5JQ7 - chains A and B; structure by X-ray diffraction, 2.69 A resolution.

[Chain A]
Name: Envelope glycoprotein 1
From: Ebola virus - Mayinga, Zaire, 1976
UniProt: Q05320 (VGP_EBOZM); the construct has insertions or renumbered stretches relative to UniProt, so the offset changes along the chain: 32-311 = UniProt 32-311; 433-470 = UniProt 464-501
Amino-acid sequence (330 residues; each row starts with the number of its first residue; note: 120 numbers in that range are skipped by the numbering (no residue carries them; nothing is unmodelled there); X marks 7 residues of unknown identity (built as UNK)):
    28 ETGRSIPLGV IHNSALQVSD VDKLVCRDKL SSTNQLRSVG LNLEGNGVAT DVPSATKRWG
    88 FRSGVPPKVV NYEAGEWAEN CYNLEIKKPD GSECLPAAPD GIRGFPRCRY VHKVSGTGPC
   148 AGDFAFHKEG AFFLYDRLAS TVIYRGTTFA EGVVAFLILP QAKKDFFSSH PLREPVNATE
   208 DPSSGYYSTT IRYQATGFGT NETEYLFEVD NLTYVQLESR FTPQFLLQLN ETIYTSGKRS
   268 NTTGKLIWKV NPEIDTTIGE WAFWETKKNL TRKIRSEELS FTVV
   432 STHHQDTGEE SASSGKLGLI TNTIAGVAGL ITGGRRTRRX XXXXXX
Not modelled in the structure: 28-29, 191-210, 284-286, 294-302, 432-470
Disulfide bonds: Cys-108/Cys-135, Cys-121/Cys-147
Glycans and other covalent adducts: N-acetylglucosamine (NAG) linked to Asn-228, Asn-238, Asn-257, Asn-268
Construct notes: expression tag (28-31); engineered mutation Ala-42 (Thr in Q05320)
Ligand contacts: Toremifene (T0R): Arg-64, Val-66, Gly-67, Leu-68, Glu-100, Ala-101, Gly-102, Leu-184, Leu-186
Curated features (UniProtKB/Swiss-Prot):
  - site: Leu-57 (Involved in receptor recognition and/or post-binding events), Leu-63 (Involved in receptor recognition and/or post-binding events), Arg-64 (Involved in receptor recognition and/or post-binding events), Phe-88 (Involved in receptor recognition and/or post-binding events), Lys-95 (Involved in receptor recognition and/or post-binding events), Ile-170 (Involved in receptor recognition and/or post-binding events), Arg-470 (Cleavage)
  - glycosylation (N-linked (GlcNAc...) asparagine): Asn-40, Asn-204, Asn-228, Asn-238, Asn-257, Asn-268, Asn-296
Reported in the primary citation:
  - binding site for Toremifene: Arg-64, Val-66, Leu-68, Glu-100, Ala-101, Leu-184, Leu-186

[Chain B]
Name: Envelope glycoprotein 2
From: Ebola virus - Mayinga, Zaire, 1976
UniProt: Q05320 (VGP_EBOZM); numbering as in UniProt (aligned over 502-632)
Amino-acid sequence (168 residues; each row starts with the number of its first residue):
   502 EAIVNAQPKC NPNLHYWTTQ DEGAAIGLAW IPYFGPAAEG IYIEGLMHNQ DGLICGLRQL
   562 ANETTQALQL FLRATTELRT FSILNRKAID FLLQRWGGTC HILGPDCCIE PHDWTKNITD
   622 KIDQIIHDFV DGSGYIPEAP RDGQAYVRKD GEWVLLSTFL GTHHHHHH
Not modelled in the structure: 633-669
Disulfide bonds: Cys-511/Cys-556, Cys-601/Cys-608
Glycans and other covalent adducts: N-acetylglucosamine (NAG) linked to Asn-563
Construct notes: expression tag (633-669)
Ligand contacts: Toremifene (T0R): Leu-515, Tyr-517, Thr-519, Thr-520, Gln-521, Asp-522, Met-548, Leu-554, Leu-558
Curated features (UniProtKB/Swiss-Prot):
  - region: Gly-524 to Ala-539 (Fusion peptide)
  - glycosylation (N-linked (GlcNAc...) asparagine): Asn-563, Asn-618
  - mutagenesis: Cys-511 (C511G: Induces GP1 secretion. Complete loss of virus capability to enter into host cell), Gly-528 (G528R: Reduced infectivity), Leu-529 (L529A/R: Reduced infectivity), Ile-532 (I532A: Reduced infectivity; I532R: Almost complete loss of infectivity. No effect on transport of GP to the cell surface and incorporation onto virions), Phe-535 (F535A: Reduced infectivity; F535R: Almost complete loss of infectivity. No effect on transport of GP to the cell surface and incorporation onto virions), Gly-536 (G536A: Almost complete loss of infectivity. No effect on transport of GP to the cell surface and incorporation onto virions), Pro-537 (P537R: Almost complete loss of infectivity. No effect on transport of GP to the cell surface and incorporation onto virions), Cys-556 (C556S: Induces GP1 secretion. Complete loss of virus capability to enter into host cell), Asn-563 (N563D: Reduced levels of expression of GP, GP1 and GP2. 20% loss of virus capability to enter into host cell), Cys-601 (C601S: Induces GP1 secretion. Complete loss of virus capability to enter into host cell), Cys-608 (C608G: Induces GP1 secretion. Complete loss of virus capability to enter into host cell), Cys-609 (C609G: Induces GP1 secretion. Complete loss of virus capability to enter into host cell), 2 further mutagenesis entries in UniProt
Reported in the primary citation:
  - binding site for Toremifene: Leu-515, Tyr-517, Thr-519, Thr-520, Asp-522, Met-548, Leu-558
  - conformationally variable residues (loop rearrangement, side-chain flip): Gln-521 to Ala-526, Met-548, Leu-554

[How chain A and chain B interact]
Cross-chain cystine bridges: Cys-53(A)/Cys-609(B)
Contacting residue pairs (112):
  Gly-30(A) / Leu-571(B)
  Arg-31(A) / Ala-568(B)
  Ser-32(A) / Ala-568(B)
  Ile-33(A) / Ala-568(B)  hydrophobic
  Ile-33(A) / Phe-572(B)  hydrophobic
  Ile-33(A) / Lys-588(B)  hydrogen bond (backbone-side chain)
  Pro-34(A) / Thr-565(B)
  Pro-34(A) / Ala-568(B)
  Leu-35(A) / Lys-588(B)
  Gly-36(A) / Leu-561(B)
  Ser-41(A) / Asp-552(B)
  Leu-43(A) / Ile-504(B)
  Leu-43(A) / Gly-557(B)
  Leu-43(A) / Leu-558(B)
  Leu-43(A) / Leu-561(B)  hydrophobic
  Gln-44(A) / Glu-502(B)
  Gln-44(A) / Ile-504(B)
  Val-45(A) / Glu-502(B)  hydrogen bond (backbone-backbone)
  Val-45(A) / Ile-504(B)  hydrophobic
  Val-45(A) / Leu-561(B)  hydrophobic
  Asp-47(A) / Glu-502(B)
  Val-48(A) / Gln-595(B)
  Lys-50(A) / Gln-595(B)
  Leu-51(A) / Gln-595(B)
  Leu-51(A) / Arg-596(B)
  Leu-51(A) / Asp-607(B)
  Leu-51(A) / Cys-609(B)  hydrophobic
  Val-52(A) / Arg-596(B)  hydrogen bond (backbone-side chain)
  Cys-53(A) / Cys-609(B)  disulfide
  Leu-57(A) / Phe-592(B)
  Thr-60(A) / Asn-586(B)
  Leu-63(A) / Leu-585(B)
  Leu-63(A) / Ala-589(B)
  Arg-64(A) / Leu-585(B)
  Ser-65(A) / Leu-585(B)
  Leu-68(A) / Leu-515(B)  hydrophobic
  Gly-72(A) / Lys-510(B)
  Gly-72(A) / Cys-511(B)
  Gly-72(A) / Asn-512(B)  hydrogen bond (backbone-backbone)
  Gly-72(A) / Arg-559(B)
  Asn-73(A) / Gln-508(B)
  Asn-73(A) / Pro-509(B)
  Asn-73(A) / Lys-510(B)  hydrogen bond (backbone-backbone)
  Asn-73(A) / Arg-559(B)
  Gly-74(A) / Lys-510(B)
  Lys-95(A) / Leu-573(B)  hydrogen bond (side chain-backbone)
  Lys-95(A) / Arg-574(B)
  Lys-95(A) / Thr-576(B)  hydrogen bond (side chain-backbone)
  Lys-95(A) / Glu-578(B)
  Lys-95(A) / Leu-579(B)
  Val-96(A) / Leu-579(B)  hydrogen bond (backbone-backbone)
  Val-96(A) / Arg-580(B)
  Val-96(A) / Thr-581(B)  hydrogen bond (backbone-backbone)
  Val-97(A) / Thr-581(B)
  Val-97(A) / Ile-584(B)  hydrophobic
  Asn-98(A) / Thr-581(B)  hydrogen bond (backbone-backbone)
  Asn-98(A) / Phe-582(B)
  Tyr-99(A) / Trp-518(B)  hydrophobic
  Glu-100(A) / Thr-519(B)  hydrogen bond (backbone-side chain)
  Glu-100(A) / Leu-585(B)
  Ala-101(A) / Trp-518(B)
  Ala-101(A) / Thr-519(B)
  Gly-102(A) / Tyr-517(B)
  Gly-102(A) / Trp-518(B)  hydrogen bond (backbone-backbone)
  Glu-103(A) / Asn-514(B)
  Glu-103(A) / Leu-515(B)
  Glu-103(A) / His-516(B)
  Glu-103(A) / Trp-518(B)  hydrogen bond (backbone-side chain)
  Glu-103(A) / Arg-559(B)  salt bridge
  Trp-104(A) / His-516(B)  hydrogen bond (backbone-backbone)
  Trp-104(A) / Tyr-517(B)  hydrogen bond (side chain-backbone)
  Trp-104(A) / Trp-518(B)
  Trp-104(A) / Glu-545(B)
  Pro-126(A) / Arg-580(B)
  Asp-127(A) / Arg-580(B)  hydrogen bond (backbone-side chain)
  Phe-132(A) / Trp-518(B)
  Pro-133(A) / Trp-518(B)
  Pro-133(A) / Tyr-543(B)
  Arg-134(A) / Trp-518(B)
  Arg-134(A) / Tyr-543(B)
  Gly-157(A) / Thr-566(B)
  Gly-157(A) / Gln-570(B)  hydrogen bond (backbone-side chain)
  Phe-159(A) / Thr-566(B)
  Phe-159(A) / Leu-569(B)  hydrophobic
  Phe-159(A) / Gln-570(B)
  Phe-159(A) / Leu-573(B)  hydrophobic
  Asp-163(A) / Tyr-543(B)  hydrogen bond
  Arg-164(A) / Trp-518(B)
  Arg-164(A) / Thr-520(B)
  Arg-164(A) / Ile-542(B)
  Leu-165(A) / Phe-582(B)  hydrophobic
  Thr-168(A) / Gln-570(B)
  Val-180(A) / Ala-562(B)
  Val-180(A) / Thr-566(B)
  Val-181(A) / Ala-562(B)
  Val-181(A) / Thr-565(B)
  Val-181(A) / Leu-569(B)  hydrophobic
  Ala-182(A) / Ala-562(B)  hydrophobic
  Phe-183(A) / Thr-565(B)
  Phe-183(A) / Ile-584(B)  hydrophobic
  Phe-183(A) / Leu-585(B)  hydrophobic
  Leu-184(A) / Leu-558(B)  hydrophobic
  Leu-184(A) / Leu-561(B)  hydrophobic
  Ser-211(A) / Glu-545(B)
  Glu-287(A) / Lys-510(B)  hydrogen bond (backbone-side chain)
  Ala-289(A) / Lys-510(B)
  Phe-290(A) / Asn-512(B)
  Trp-291(A) / Lys-510(B)
  Trp-291(A) / Cys-511(B)
  Trp-291(A) / Asn-512(B)
  Trp-291(A) / Pro-513(B)
  Glu-292(A) / Lys-510(B)  salt bridge
Other interface residues (no listed pair), chain A (68 interface residues in all): Ile-38, Ala-42, Asp-55, Lys-56, Asn-69, Gly-128, Ile-129, Arg-130, Ala-158, Trp-288
Other interface residues (no listed pair), chain B (56 interface residues in all): Asp-522, Ala-539, Glu-540, Leu-554, Asn-563, Glu-564, Cys-608

[Overview]
Chain A and chain B form an interface of 68 and 56 residues respectively; the contacts include 1 disulfide
bond, 19 hydrogen bonds and 2 salt bridges. Polar contacts include Glu-103(A)/Arg-559(B),
Glu-292(A)/Lys-510(B) and Ile-33(A)/Lys-588(B). From the paper: a binding site for Toremifene at Arg-64(A),
Val-66(A) and Leu-515(B) among others; conformational variability at Gln-521(B), Met-548(B) and Leu-554(B).
Chain A is Envelope glycoprotein 1 and chain B is Envelope glycoprotein 2, both from Ebola virus - Mayinga,
Zaire, 1976; the structure, Crystal structure of Ebola glycoprotein in complex with toremifene, was determined
by X-ray diffraction, deposited together with 5JQ3 and 5JQB.
